Entry 6TYS (electron microscopy, 3.50 A resolution); this record covers chains A and H of the 9 polymer chains in the assembly.

Chain A:
Molecule: Fusion glycoprotein F0
Organism: Nipah virus
UniProt: Q9IH63 (FUS_NIPAV); numbering as in UniProt; present here: 1-104, 112-494
Chain sequence (538 residues; row label = number of the first residue in the row; note: 7 numbers in that range are skipped by the numbering (no residue carries them; nothing is unmodelled there); a row labelled like 104A-104O holds insertion residues (104A, then the next letters in order)):
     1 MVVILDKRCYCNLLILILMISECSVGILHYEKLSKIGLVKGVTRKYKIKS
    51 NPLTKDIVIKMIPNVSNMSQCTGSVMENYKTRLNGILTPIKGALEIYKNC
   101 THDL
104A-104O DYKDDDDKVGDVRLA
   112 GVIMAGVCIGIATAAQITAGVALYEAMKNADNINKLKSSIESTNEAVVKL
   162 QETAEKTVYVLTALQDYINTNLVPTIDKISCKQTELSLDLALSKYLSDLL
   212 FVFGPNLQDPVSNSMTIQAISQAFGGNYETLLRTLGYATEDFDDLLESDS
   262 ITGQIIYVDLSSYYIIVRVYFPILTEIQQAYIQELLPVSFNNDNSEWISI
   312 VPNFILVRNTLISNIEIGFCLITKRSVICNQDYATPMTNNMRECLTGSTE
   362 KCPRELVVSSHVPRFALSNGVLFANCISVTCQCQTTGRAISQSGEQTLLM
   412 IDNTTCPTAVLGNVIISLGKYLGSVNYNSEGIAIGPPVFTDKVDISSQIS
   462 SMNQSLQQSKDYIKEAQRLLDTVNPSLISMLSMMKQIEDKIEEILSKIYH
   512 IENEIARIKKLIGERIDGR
Disordered / not traced: 1-26, 104A-104O, 481-530
Differences from the reference sequence: conflict Cys100 (Asn in Q9IH63), Cys119 (Ala in Q9IH63); insertion (104A-104H)
Swiss-Prot annotation at these positions:
  - region: Leu104N to Leu134 (Fusion peptide)
  - site: Arg104M, Leu104N (Cleavage)
  - glycosylation (N-linked (GlcNAc...) asparagine): Asn64, Asn67, Asn99, Asn414, Asn464
Disulfides: Cys71-Cys192, Cys100-Cys119, Cys331-Cys340, Cys355-Cys363, Cys387-Cys392, Cys394-Cys417
Covalently attached groups: N-acetylglucosamine (NAG) linked to Asn67, Asn99, Asn414, Asn464

Chain H:
Molecule: 5B3 antibody heavy chain
Organism: Mus musculus
Notes: antibody fragment or engineered binder
Chain sequence (120 residues; row label = number of the first residue in the row):
     1 EVQLVESGGGLVKPGGSLKLSCAASGFTFSSYDMSWVRQTPEKRLEWVAM
    51 ISSGGSYSYYPDSVKGRFTISRDNAKNTLYLQMSSLRSEDTAMYYCARQG
   101 DYAWFAYWGQGTLVTVSSAS
Disulfides: Cys22-Cys96

How chain A and chain H interact:
Contacting residue pairs - 18 pairs, chain A then chain H:
  Leu53(A) - Tyr102(H)  hydrophobic
  Tyr248(A) - Tyr59(H)
  Tyr248(A) - Tyr102(H)
  Ala249(A) - Tyr57(H)
  Ala249(A) - Tyr59(H)  hydrogen bond (backbone-side chain)
  Thr250(A) - Tyr57(H)
  Glu251(A) - Ser52(H)  hydrogen bond
  Glu251(A) - Ser53(H)
  Glu251(A) - Gly54(H)  hydrogen bond (side chain-backbone)
  Glu251(A) - Gly55(H)
  Glu251(A) - Ser56(H)  hydrogen bond (side chain-backbone)
  Glu251(A) - Tyr57(H)
  Phe282(A) - Tyr102(H)  hydrogen bond (backbone-side chain)
  Pro283(A) - Tyr102(H)  hydrogen bond (backbone-side chain)
  Ile284(A) - Asp101(H)
  Leu285(A) - Asp101(H)
  Arg336(A) - Ser30(H)  hydrogen bond (side chain-backbone)
  Arg336(A) - Ser31(H)
Other interface residues (no listed pair), chain A (11 interface residues in all): Asp254
Other interface residues (no listed pair), chain H (14 interface residues in all): Met50, Ala103, Trp104

In short:
11 residues of chain A and 14 residues of chain H are in contact, with 7 hydrogen bonds. Among the polar pairs
are Ala249(A)-Tyr59(H), Glu251(A)-Ser52(H) and Glu251(A)-Gly54(H). Covalently linked N-acetylglucosamine: at
Asn67(A), Asn99(A), Asn414(A) and Asn464(A).
Chain A is Fusion glycoprotein F0 (Nipah virus) and chain H is 5B3 antibody heavy chain (Mus musculus); the
structure, A potent cross-neutralizing antibody targeting the fusion glycoprotein inhibits Nipah virus and
Hendra virus infection, was determined by electron microscopy together with 6U1T from the same study.
